5U17 - chains A and G of the 4 polymer chains in the assembly; structure by X-ray diffraction, 2.15 A resolution.

Chain A:
Name: Major histocompatibility complex class I-related gene protein
Source organism: Homo sapiens
UniProt: Q95460 (HMR1_HUMAN); residues 1-270 here correspond to UniProt positions 23-292 (UniProt number = residue number + 22)
Chain sequence (271 residues; row label = number of the first residue in the row; numbering starts at 0):
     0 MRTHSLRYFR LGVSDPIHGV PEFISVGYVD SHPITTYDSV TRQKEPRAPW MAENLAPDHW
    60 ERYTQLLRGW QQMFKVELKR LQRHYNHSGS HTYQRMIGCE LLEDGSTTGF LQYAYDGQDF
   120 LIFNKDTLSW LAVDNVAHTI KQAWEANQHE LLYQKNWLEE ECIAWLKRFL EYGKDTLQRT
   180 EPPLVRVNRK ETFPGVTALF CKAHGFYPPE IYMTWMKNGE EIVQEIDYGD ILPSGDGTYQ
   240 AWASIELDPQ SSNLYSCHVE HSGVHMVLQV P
Unresolved in the structure: 0, 246-250, 270
Sequence notes: initiating methionine (0); conflict Ser-261 (Cys283 in Q95460)
Curated features (UniProtKB/Swiss-Prot):
  - binding site (5-(2-oxoethylideneamino)-6-(D-ribitylamino)uracil): Arg-9, Ser-24, Lys-43, Arg-94, Tyr-152, Gln-153
  - binding site (5-(2-oxopropylideneamino)-6-(D-ribitylamino)uracil): Arg-9, Ser-24, Lys-43, Arg-94, Tyr-152, Gln-153
  - binding site (7-hydroxy-6-methyl-8-(1-D-ribityl)lumazine): Arg-9, Ser-24, Lys-43, Arg-94, Tyr-152, Gln-153
  - binding site (8-(9H-purin-6-yl)-2-oxa-8-azabicyclo[3.3.1]nona-3,6-diene-4,6-dicarbaldehyde): Arg-9, Lys-43, His-58, Arg-94
  - binding site (2-amino-4-oxopteridine-6-carbaldehyde): Lys-43
  - binding site (pyridoxal): Lys-43
  - glycosylation: Asn-85 (N-linked (GlcNAc...) asparagine)
Disulfides: Cys-98/Cys-161, Cys-200/Cys-256
Glycans and other covalent adducts: 2,4-diaminopteridine-6-carbaldehyde (7WP) linked to Lys-43
Ligand contacts: 2,4-diaminopteridine-6-carbaldehyde (7WP): Tyr-7, Arg-9, Ser-24, Thr-34, Tyr-62, Leu-66, Trp-69, Arg-94, Ile-96, Tyr-152, Trp-156
What the authors report for this chain:
  - binding site for 2,4-diaminopteridine-6-carbaldehyde: Tyr-7, Arg-9, Lys-43, Tyr-62, Trp-69, Ile-96, Trp-156

Chain G:
Name: MAIT T-cell receptor beta chain
Source organism: Homo sapiens
Chain sequence (245 residues; numbered 1 to 245; the number before each row is that of its first residue):
     1 NAGVTQTPKF QVLKTGQSMT LQCAQDMNHN SMYWYRQDPG MGLRLIYYSA SEGTTDKGEV
    61 PNGYNVSRLN KREFSLRLES AAPSQTSVYF CASSVWTGEG SGELFFGEGS RLTVLEDLKN
   121 VFPPEVAVFE PSEAEISHTQ KATLVCLATG FYPDHVELSW WVNGKEVHSG VCTDPQPLKE
   181 QPALNDSRYA LSSRLRVSAT FWQNPRNHFR CQVQFYGLSE NDEWTQDRAK PVTQIVSAEA
   241 WGRAD
Unresolved in the structure: 1-2, 244-245
Disulfides: Cys-23/Cys-91, Cys-146/Cys-211
Ion coordination: Na+: Tyr-47, Pro-61, Tyr-64

Chain A / chain G interface:
Pairs across the interface (21):
  Arg-41(A) with Gly-53(G)
  Arg-61(A) with Tyr-48(G), hydrogen bond; Thr-97(G)
  Gln-64(A) with Tyr-48(G); Ala-50(G); Thr-54(G), hydrogen bond; Thr-55(G); Asp-56(G)
  Arg-67(A) with Ser-51(G); Thr-54(G), hydrogen bond
  Gly-68(A) with Ser-51(G); Trp-96(G)
  Trp-69(A) with Thr-97(G), hydrogen bond (side chain-backbone); Gly-98(G)
  Met-72(A) with Trp-96(G), hydrophobic
  His-148(A) with Ser-101(G)
  Glu-149(A) with Glu-99(G); Ser-101(G), hydrogen bond (backbone-side chain)
  Tyr-152(A) with Gly-98(G); Glu-99(G); Gly-100(G)
Also at the interface, not in a pair above, chain A (14 interface residues in all): Glu-60, Leu-65, Gln-71, Asn-146
Also at the interface, not in a pair above, chain G (14 interface residues in all): Asn-30

Overview:
The chain A/chain G interface involves 14 residues from each chain; the contacts include 5 hydrogen bonds.
Polar contacts include Arg-61(A)/Tyr-48(G), Gln-64(A)/Thr-54(G) and Arg-67(A)/Thr-54(G). Covalently linked
2,4-diaminopteridine-6-carbaldehyde: at Lys-43(A). From the paper: a binding site for
2,4-diaminopteridine-6-carbaldehyde at Tyr-7(A), Arg-9(A) and Lys-43(A) among others.
Chain A is Major histocompatibility complex class I-related gene protein and chain G is MAIT T-cell receptor
beta chain, both from Homo sapiens; the structure, Structure of human MR1-DA-6-FP in complex with human MAIT
A-F7 TCR, was determined by X-ray diffraction together with 5U1R, 5U16, 5U2V, 5U6Q and 5U72 from the same
study.
